8VP3 - chains A and B of the 4 polymer chains in the assembly; structure by electron microscopy, 2.96 A resolution.

Chain A (and B):
Molecule: ABC-type bacteriocin transporter
Source organism: Acetivibrio thermocellus ATCC 27405
Notes: chain B of this document is another copy of the same molecule, construct and numbering; everything in this record applies to it too
UniProt: A3DCU1 (A3DCU1_ACET2); numbering as in UniProt (aligned over 1-727)
Sequence (750 residues; each row starts with the number of its first residue; numbers below 1 keep their minus sign (Met-22 is residue -22)):
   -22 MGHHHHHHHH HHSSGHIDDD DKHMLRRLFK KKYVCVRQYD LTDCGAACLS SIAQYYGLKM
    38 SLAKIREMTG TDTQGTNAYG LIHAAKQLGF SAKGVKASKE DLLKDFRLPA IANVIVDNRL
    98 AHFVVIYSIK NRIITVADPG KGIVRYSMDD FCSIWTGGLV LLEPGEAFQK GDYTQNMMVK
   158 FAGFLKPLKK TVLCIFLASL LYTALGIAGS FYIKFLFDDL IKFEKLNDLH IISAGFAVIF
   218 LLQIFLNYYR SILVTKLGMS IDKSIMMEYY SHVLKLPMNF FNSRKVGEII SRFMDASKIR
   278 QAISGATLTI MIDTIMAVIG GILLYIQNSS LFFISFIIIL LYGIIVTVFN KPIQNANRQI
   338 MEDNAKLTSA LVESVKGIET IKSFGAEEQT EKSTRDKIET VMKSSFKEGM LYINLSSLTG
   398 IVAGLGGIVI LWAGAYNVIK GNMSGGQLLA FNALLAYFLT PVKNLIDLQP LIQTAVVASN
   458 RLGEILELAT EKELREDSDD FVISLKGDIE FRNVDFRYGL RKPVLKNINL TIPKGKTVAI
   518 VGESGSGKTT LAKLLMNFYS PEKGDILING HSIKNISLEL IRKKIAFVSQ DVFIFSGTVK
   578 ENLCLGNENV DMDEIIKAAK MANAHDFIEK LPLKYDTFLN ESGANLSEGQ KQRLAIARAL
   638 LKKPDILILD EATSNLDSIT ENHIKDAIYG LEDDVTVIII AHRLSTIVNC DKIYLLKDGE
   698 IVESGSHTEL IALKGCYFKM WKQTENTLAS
Not modelled in the structure: -22 to 7, 723-727
Differences from the reference sequence: initiating methionine (-22); expression tag (-21 to 0)
Metal / ion sites: Mg2+: Thr526 (together with ADP)
Small-molecule neighbours:
  - A1ACX (3-[oxidanyl-[2-(trimethyl-$L4-azanyl)ethoxy]phosphoryl]oxypropyl hexadecanoate): Ser307, Ile311, Ile314, Ile315, Leu318, Ile398, Val399, Leu402, Gly403, Val406, Ala410, Tyr413, Asn414, Lys417, Asn419
  - ADP (adenosine-5'-diphosphate): Asp49, Asn259, Tyr495, Arg498, Val501, Glu520, Ser521, Gly522, Ser523, Gly524, Lys525, Thr526, Thr527, Gln567, Glu648
What the authors report for this chain:
  - binding site for ADP: Tyr495
  - conformationally variable residues (order/disorder transition): Leu623 to Gln627, Ser651 to Ile665

How chain A and chain B interact:
Pairs across the interface - 197 pairs, chain A then chain B:
  Arg96(A) - Phe615(B)
  Leu97(A) - Asn617(B)
  Tyr189(A) - Ile405(B)
  Tyr189(A) - Leu408(B)  hydrophobic
  Tyr189(A) - Trp409(B)
  Ile190(A) - Leu408(B)  hydrophobic
  Leu193(A) - Leu408(B)
  Leu193(A) - Ala412(B)  hydrophobic
  Phe194(A) - Gly422(B)
  Phe194(A) - Leu426(B)  hydrophobic
  Ile198(A) - Ala412(B)  hydrophobic
  Ile198(A) - Val415(B)  hydrophobic
  Lys202(A) - Ile416(B)
  Leu203(A) - Tyr413(B)  hydrophobic
  Leu203(A) - Ile416(B)  hydrophobic
  Leu203(A) - Lys417(B)
  Leu206(A) - Trp409(B)
  Leu206(A) - Ala412(B)  hydrophobic
  His207(A) - Trp409(B)  hydrogen bond
  Ser210(A) - Trp409(B)
  Ala214(A) - Leu402(B)  hydrophobic
  Phe217(A) - Gly397(B)
  Phe217(A) - Gly401(B)
  Phe217(A) - Leu402(B)
  Phe217(A) - Ile405(B)  hydrophobic
  Ile221(A) - Ile398(B)  hydrophobic
  Tyr225(A) - Met387(B)
  Tyr225(A) - Ile390(B)  hydrophobic
  Tyr225(A) - Asn391(B)  hydrogen bond
  Tyr225(A) - Ser394(B)
  Ser228(A) - Ile390(B)
  Ile229(A) - Met387(B)  hydrophobic
  Thr232(A) - Phe383(B)
  Thr232(A) - Ile390(B)
  Lys233(A) - Phe383(B)
  Met236(A) - Met379(B)
  Met236(A) - Phe383(B)  hydrophobic
  Asp239(A) - Met379(B)
  Lys240(A) - Arg372(B)
  Lys240(A) - Glu376(B)
  Lys240(A) - Met379(B)
  Met243(A) - Ile375(B)  hydrophobic
  Met244(A) - Glu368(B)
  Met244(A) - Arg372(B)
  Met244(A) - Ile375(B)  hydrophobic
  Tyr247(A) - Leu348(B)  hydrophobic
  Tyr247(A) - Ser351(B)  hydrogen bond
  Tyr247(A) - Thr367(B)
  Tyr247(A) - Thr371(B)  hydrogen bond
  Ser248(A) - Glu368(B)  hydrogen bond
  Leu251(A) - Ile355(B)  hydrophobic
  Leu251(A) - Lys359(B)  hydrogen bond (backbone-side chain)
  Leu251(A) - Glu364(B)
  Leu251(A) - Thr367(B)
  Leu251(A) - Glu368(B)
  Lys252(A) - Lys359(B)
  Leu253(A) - Lys359(B)  hydrogen bond (backbone-side chain)
  Met255(A) - Glu356(B)
  Met255(A) - Lys359(B)
  Phe258(A) - Ile355(B)  hydrophobic
  Val263(A) - Val352(B)  hydrophobic
  Val263(A) - Lys353(B)
  Ile266(A) - Val352(B)  hydrophobic
  Ile267(A) - Leu348(B)  hydrophobic
  Ile267(A) - Val352(B)  hydrophobic
  Phe270(A) - Leu348(B)  hydrophobic
  Leu348(A) - Tyr247(B)  hydrophobic
  Leu348(A) - Ile267(B)  hydrophobic
  Leu348(A) - Phe270(B)  hydrophobic
  Glu350(A) - Phe570(B)
  Glu350(A) - Ser573(B)  hydrogen bond (side chain-backbone)
  Glu350(A) - Ser619(B)
  Ser351(A) - Tyr247(B)  hydrogen bond
  Val352(A) - Val263(B)  hydrophobic
  Val352(A) - Ile266(B)  hydrophobic
  Val352(A) - Ile267(B)  hydrophobic
  Lys353(A) - Val263(B)
  Gly354(A) - Phe570(B)
  Gly354(A) - Phe572(B)
  Ile355(A) - Leu251(B)  hydrophobic
  Ile355(A) - Phe258(B)  hydrophobic
  Glu356(A) - Met255(B)
  Glu356(A) - Lys530(B)  salt bridge
  Glu356(A) - Phe535(B)
  Thr357(A) - Phe572(B)
  Thr357(A) - Leu582(B)
  Thr357(A) - Arg635(B)
  Ile358(A) - Phe572(B)  hydrophobic
  Lys359(A) - Leu251(B)
  Lys359(A) - Leu253(B)  hydrogen bond (side chain-backbone)
  Lys359(A) - Phe258(B)
  Lys359(A) - Glu468(B)
  Lys359(A) - Phe535(B)
  Lys359(A) - Arg559(B)  hydrogen bond (backbone-side chain)
  Ser360(A) - Met533(B)
  Ser360(A) - Phe535(B)
  Ser360(A) - Arg559(B)
  Ser360(A) - Lys639(B)  hydrogen bond (backbone-side chain)
  Phe361(A) - Leu582(B)  hydrophobic
  Phe361(A) - Gly583(B)
  Phe361(A) - Arg635(B)
  Phe361(A) - Lys639(B)
  Ala363(A) - Leu582(B)  hydrophobic
  Glu364(A) - Leu251(B)
  Gln366(A) - Leu582(B)  hydrogen bond (side chain-backbone)
  Gln366(A) - Glu585(B)
  Thr367(A) - Tyr247(B)
  Thr367(A) - Leu251(B)
  Glu368(A) - Met244(B)
  Glu368(A) - Ser248(B)
  Thr371(A) - Tyr247(B)  hydrogen bond
  Arg372(A) - Met244(B)
  Ile375(A) - Lys240(B)
  Ile375(A) - Met243(B)  hydrophobic
  Ile375(A) - Met244(B)  hydrophobic
  Glu376(A) - Lys240(B)  salt bridge
  Met379(A) - Met236(B)
  Met379(A) - Asp239(B)
  Met379(A) - Lys240(B)
  Met379(A) - Met243(B)  hydrophobic
  Phe383(A) - Thr232(B)
  Phe383(A) - Lys233(B)
  Phe383(A) - Met236(B)  hydrophobic
  Met387(A) - Tyr225(B)
  Met387(A) - Ile229(B)  hydrophobic
  Ile390(A) - Tyr225(B)  hydrophobic
  Ile390(A) - Ser228(B)
  Ile390(A) - Thr232(B)
  Asn391(A) - Tyr225(B)
  Ser394(A) - Tyr225(B)
  Gly397(A) - Phe217(B)
  Ile398(A) - Phe217(B)
  Ile398(A) - Ile221(B)  hydrophobic
  Gly401(A) - Phe217(B)
  Leu402(A) - Ala214(B)  hydrophobic
  Leu402(A) - Phe217(B)
  Ile405(A) - Tyr189(B)
  Ile405(A) - Phe217(B)  hydrophobic
  Leu408(A) - Tyr189(B)  hydrophobic
  Leu408(A) - Ile190(B)  hydrophobic
  Leu408(A) - Leu193(B)
  Trp409(A) - Tyr189(B)
  Trp409(A) - Leu206(B)
  Trp409(A) - His207(B)  hydrogen bond
  Trp409(A) - Ser210(B)
  Ala412(A) - Leu193(B)  hydrophobic
  Ala412(A) - Ile198(B)  hydrophobic
  Ala412(A) - Leu206(B)  hydrophobic
  Tyr413(A) - Leu203(B)  hydrophobic
  Val415(A) - Ile198(B)  hydrophobic
  Ile416(A) - Ile198(B)  hydrophobic
  Ile416(A) - Glu201(B)
  Ile416(A) - Lys202(B)
  Lys417(A) - Leu203(B)
  Gly422(A) - Phe194(B)
  Leu426(A) - Phe194(B)  hydrophobic
  Glu468(A) - Lys359(B)  salt bridge
  Lys530(A) - Glu356(B)  salt bridge
  Met533(A) - Ser360(B)
  Phe535(A) - Glu356(B)
  Phe535(A) - Lys359(B)
  Phe535(A) - Ser360(B)
  Tyr536(A) - Glu356(B)
  Arg559(A) - Lys359(B)
  Arg559(A) - Ser360(B)
  Phe570(A) - Glu350(B)
  Phe570(A) - Lys353(B)
  Phe570(A) - Gly354(B)
  Phe572(A) - Glu350(B)
  Phe572(A) - Gly354(B)
  Phe572(A) - Thr357(B)
  Phe572(A) - Ile358(B)  hydrophobic
  Ser573(A) - Glu350(B)  hydrogen bond
  Leu582(A) - Thr357(B)
  Leu582(A) - Phe361(B)  hydrophobic
  Leu582(A) - Ala363(B)
  Leu582(A) - Gln366(B)  hydrogen bond (backbone-side chain)
  Gly583(A) - Phe361(B)
  Glu585(A) - Gln366(B)
  Phe615(A) - Arg96(B)
  Asn617(A) - Leu97(B)
  Glu618(A) - Glu350(B)
  Ser619(A) - Glu350(B)  hydrogen bond
  Arg635(A) - Phe361(B)
  Lys639(A) - Ser360(B)  hydrogen bond (side chain-backbone)
  Lys639(A) - Phe361(B)
  Ser655(A) - Gln720(B)
  Ile656(A) - Gln720(B)
  Arg680(A) - Arg680(B)
  Arg680(A) - Thr721(B)  hydrogen bond (side chain-backbone)
  Arg680(A) - Glu722(B)  salt bridge
  Ser682(A) - Thr721(B)
  Gln720(A) - Ser655(B)  hydrogen bond
  Thr721(A) - Arg680(B)  hydrogen bond (backbone-side chain)
  Thr721(A) - Ser682(B)
  Glu722(A) - Arg680(B)  salt bridge
  Glu722(A) - Glu722(B)
Other interface residues (no listed pair), chain A (112 interface residues in all): Leu197, Glu201, Phe213, Leu218, Val349, Gly362, Ser382, Ile562, Ala621
Other interface residues (no listed pair), chain B (111 interface residues in all): Gln51, Leu197, Ala211, Phe213, Leu218, Pro254, Thr345, Val349, Leu425, Lys560, Ile562

Summary:
Chain A and chain B form an interface of 112 and 111 residues respectively, with 22 hydrogen bonds and 6 salt
bridges. Polar pairs include Glu356(A)-Lys530(B), Glu376(A)-Lys240(B) and Glu468(A)-Lys359(B). Ligands of
chain A: ADP and compound A1ACX. From the paper: a binding site for ADP at Tyr495(A); conformational
variability at Leu623(A) and Ser651(A).
Chain A and chain B are both ABC-type bacteriocin transporter (Acetivibrio thermocellus ATCC 27405); the
structure, Cryo-EM structure of the ABC transporter PCAT1 bound with MgADP and Substrate, was determined by
electron microscopy together with 8VP5 and 8VP9 from the same study.
